8E6W - chains 8 and b of the 7 polymer chains in the assembly; structure by electron microscopy, 4.27 A resolution (low resolution: residue-level contacts below are approximate; hydrogen-bond / salt-bridge calls are withheld).

# Chain 8
Molecule: lambda-tR1 rut RNA
Sequence (60 nucleotides; numbered 0 to 59; the number before each row is that of its first residue; numbering starts at 0):
     0 UAACCCCGCUCUUACACAUUCCAGCCCUGAAAAAGGGCAUCAAAUUAAAC
    50 CACACCUAUG
Disordered / not traced: 0, 59

# Chain b
Molecule: Transcription termination factor Rho
From: Escherichia coli
Notes: EC 3.6.4.-
UniProtKB: A0A0A0GPI6 (A0A0A0GPI6_ECOLX); residues 1-419 here correspond to UniProt positions 25-443 (UniProt number = residue number + 24)
Chain sequence (419 residues; numbered 1 to 419; the number before each row is that of its first residue):
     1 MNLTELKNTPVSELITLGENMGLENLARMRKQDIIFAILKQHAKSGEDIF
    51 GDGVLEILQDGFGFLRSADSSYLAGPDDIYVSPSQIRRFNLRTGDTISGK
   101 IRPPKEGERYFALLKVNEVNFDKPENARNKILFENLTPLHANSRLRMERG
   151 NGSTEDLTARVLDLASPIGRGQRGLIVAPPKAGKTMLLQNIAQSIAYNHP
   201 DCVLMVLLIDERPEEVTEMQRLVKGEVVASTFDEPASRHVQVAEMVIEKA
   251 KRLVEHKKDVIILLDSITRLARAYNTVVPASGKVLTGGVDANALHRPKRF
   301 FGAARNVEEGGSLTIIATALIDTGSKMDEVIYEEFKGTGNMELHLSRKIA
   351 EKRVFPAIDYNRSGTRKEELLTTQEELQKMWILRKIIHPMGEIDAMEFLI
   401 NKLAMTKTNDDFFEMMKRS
Disordered / not traced: 418-419
Metal / ion sites: beryllium trifluoride ion: Lys184 (together with ADP)
Small-molecule neighbours:
  - ADP / beryllium trifluoride: Gly337, Arg366, Lys367
  - ADP / beryllium trifluoride: Thr158, Pro179, Pro180, Lys181, Ala182, Gly183, Lys184, Thr185, Met186, Glu211, Asp265, Leu320, Phe355

# Interface between chain 8 and chain b
Residue-residue contacts - 19 pairs, chain 8 then chain b:
  U19(8) - Arg87(b)
  C21(8) - Arg88(b)
  A22(8) - Arg88(b)
  A22(8) - Phe89(b)
  A22(8) - Leu114(b)
  G23(8) - Ser82(b)
  G23(8) - Gln85(b)
  G23(8) - Arg102(b)
  G23(8) - Ala112(b)
  G23(8) - Leu113(b)
  G23(8) - Leu114(b)
  C24(8) - Arg102(b)
  C25(8) - Glu108(b)
  C25(8) - Arg109(b)
  C25(8) - Tyr110(b)
  C26(8) - Gly107(b)
  C26(8) - Arg109(b)
  C26(8) - Tyr110(b)
  U27(8) - Arg109(b)
Other interface residues (no listed pair), chain 8 (9 interface residues in all): C20
Other interface residues (no listed pair), chain b (15 interface residues in all): Tyr80, Val81

# Overview
Chain 8 and chain b form an interface of 9 and 15 residues respectively. Ligands of chain b: ADP / beryllium
trifluoride.
Here chain 8 is lambda-tR1 rut RNA and chain b is Transcription termination factor Rho (Escherichia coli).
Entry 8E6W (Escherichia coli Rho-dependent transcription pre-termination complex containing 18 nt long RNA
spacer, lambda-tR1 rut RNA, Mg-ADP-BeF3 ...) was determined by electron microscopy together with 8E3F, 8E3H,
8E5K, 8E5L, 8E5O, 8E5P and 3 further entries from the same study.
